PDB entry 8TE1 | X-ray diffraction, 2.48 A resolution | chains A and B of the 4 polymer chains in the assembly

== Chain A (and B) ==
Molecule: DNA (cytosine-5)-methyltransferase 3A
Organism: Homo sapiens
Notes: EC 2.1.1.37, 2.1.1.-; fragment: methyltransferase domain; chain B of this document is another copy of the same molecule, construct and numbering; everything in this record applies to it too
UniProtKB: Q9Y6K1 (DNM3A_HUMAN); residues 628-912 here = UniProt positions 628-912
Amino-acid sequence (287 residues; each row starts with the number of its first residue):
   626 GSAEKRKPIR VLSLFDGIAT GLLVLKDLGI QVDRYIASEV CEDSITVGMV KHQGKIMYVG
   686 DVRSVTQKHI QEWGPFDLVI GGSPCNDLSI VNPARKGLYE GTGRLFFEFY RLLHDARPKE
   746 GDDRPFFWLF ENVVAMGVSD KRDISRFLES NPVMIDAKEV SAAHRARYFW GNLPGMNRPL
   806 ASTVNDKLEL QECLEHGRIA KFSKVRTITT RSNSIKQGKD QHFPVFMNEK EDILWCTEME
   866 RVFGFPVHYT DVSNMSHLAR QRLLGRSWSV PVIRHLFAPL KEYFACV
Disordered / not traced: 833-846 (chain B: 833-844)
Sequence notes: expression tag (626-627); engineered mutation Lys-676 (Arg in Q9Y6K1), His-882 (Arg in Q9Y6K1)
Curated features (UniProtKB/Swiss-Prot):
  - active site: Cys-710
  - binding site (S-adenosyl-L-methionine): Asp-641 to Thr-645, Glu-664, Asp-686 to Arg-688, Arg-891 to Trp-893
  - modified residue: Cys-710 (S-methylcysteine)
  - natural variant: Leu-648 (L648P: In TBRS), Gly-699 (G699D: In a patient with chronic myelomonocytic leukemia), Pro-700 (P700L: In TBRS), Phe-731 (deletion: In a patient with chronic myelomonocytic leukemia), Arg-749 (R749C: In TBRS), Arg-771 (R771Q: In TBRS; uncertain significance), Val-778 (V778G: In TBRS; uncertain significance), Asn-838 (N838D: In TBRS), His-882 (R882H: In TBRS and AML; this construct carries the variant), Phe-902 (F902S: In TBRS), Pro-904 (P904L: In TBRS)
  - mutagenesis: Phe-732 (F732A: Loss of activity due to the incapacity to bind the regulatory subunit DNMT3L)
Small-molecule neighbours: S-adenosylhomocysteine (SAH): Phe-640, Asp-641, Gly-642, Ile-643, Ala-644, Thr-645, Ser-663, Glu-664, Val-665, Cys-666, Ser-669, Gly-685, Asp-686, Val-687, Arg-688, Gly-707, Ser-708, Pro-709, Leu-730, Arg-891, Ser-892, Trp-893
From the paper describing this entry:
  - self-association interface (contacts with another copy of this molecule); pairs are residue here / residue on that copy: Asn-879/His-882 (pi stacking)
  - contacts within the chain: His-882/Leu-883, His-882/Gln-886
  - conformationally variable residues (order/disorder transition): His-882
  - mutagenesis - M674T/R676K, M674T/R676K/R882H (2-fold): increased catalytic activity

== Chain A / chain B interface ==
Pairs across the interface (36; chain A residue first):
  Thr-671(A) with Trp-860(B)
  Met-674(A) with His-821(B); Gly-822(B)
  Val-675(A) with Glu-820(B); Trp-860(B), hydrophobic
  Gln-678(A) with His-821(B)
  Gly-679(A) with His-821(B)
  Glu-820(A) with Val-675(B)
  His-821(A) with Met-674(B); Gln-678(B), hydrogen bond (side chain-backbone); Gly-679(B)
  Gly-822(A) with Met-674(B)
  Asn-853(A) with Met-674(B)
  Ile-858(A) with Asn-879(B)
  Leu-859(A) with Asn-879(B), hydrogen bond (backbone-side chain)
  Trp-860(A) with Thr-671(B); Val-675(B), hydrophobic; Ser-878(B); Asn-879(B)
  Cys-861(A) with Asn-879(B), hydrogen bond (backbone-side chain)
  Thr-862(A) with Asp-876(B)
  His-873(A) with His-873(B); Asp-876(B), salt bridge
  Asp-876(A) with Thr-862(B); His-873(B), salt bridge; Asp-876(B); Arg-885(B), salt bridge
  Ser-878(A) with Trp-860(B)
  Asn-879(A) with Ile-858(B); Leu-859(B), hydrogen bond (side chain-backbone); Trp-860(B); Cys-861(B), hydrogen bond (side chain-backbone); His-882(B)
  His-882(A) with Asn-879(B)
  Arg-885(A) with Asp-876(B), salt bridge
  Gln-886(A) with Asn-879(B)
Interface residues without a listed pair, chain A (24 interface residues in all): Lys-676, Met-852, Val-877
Interface residues without a listed pair, chain B (21 interface residues in all): Lys-676, Val-877

== Overview ==
The interface between chain A and chain B involves 24 residues on one side and 21 on the other; the contacts
include 5 hydrogen bonds and 4 salt bridges. Polar pairs include His-873(A)/Asp-876(B), Asp-876(A)/Arg-885(B)
and His-821(A)/Gln-678(B). The paper reports that M674T/R676K and M674T/R676K/R882H of chain A increase
catalytic activity; conformational variability at His-882(A).
Chain A and chain B are both DNA (cytosine-5)-methyltransferase 3A (Homo sapiens); the structure, Crystal
structure of the methyltransferase domain of R882H/R676K DNMT3A homotetramer, was determined by X-ray
diffraction (same publication as 8TDR, 8TE3 and 8TE4).
